Entry 5MJ2 (X-ray diffraction, 1.98 A resolution); this record covers chain A.

Chain A:
Protein: CD83 antigen
Organism: Homo sapiens
Notes: engineered mutation(s): C27S, C100S, C129S
Reference sequence: Q01151 (CD83_HUMAN); numbering as in UniProt (aligned over 17-131)
Chain sequence (116 residues; row label = number of the first residue in the row):
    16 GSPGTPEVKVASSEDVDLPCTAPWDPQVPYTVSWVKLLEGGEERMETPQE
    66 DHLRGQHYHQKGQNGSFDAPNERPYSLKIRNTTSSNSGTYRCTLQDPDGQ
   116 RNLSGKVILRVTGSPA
Not modelled in the structure: 16-17, 55-85, 130-131
Disulfide bonds: Cys-35/Cys-107
Construct notes: expression tag (16-17, 19); conflict Ser-27 (Cys in Q01151), Ser-100 (Cys in Q01151), Ser-129 (Cys in Q01151)
UniProt features mapped onto this chain:
  - glycosylation (N-linked (GlcNAc...) asparagine): Asn-79, Asn-96, Asn-117

Summary:
Chain A is CD83 antigen (Homo sapiens); the structure, Extracellular domain of human CD83 - rhombohedral
crystal form after UV-RIP (S-SAD data), was determined by X-ray diffraction (same publication as 5MIX, 5MJ0
and 5MJ1).
